Entry 6SSM (electron microscopy, 4.34 A resolution (low resolution: residue-level contacts below are approximate; hydrogen-bond / salt-bridge calls are withheld)); this record covers chains A and B of the 3 polymer chains in the assembly.

[Chain A (and B)]
Molecule: Endogenous retrovirus group K member 24 Gag polyprotein
From: Homo sapiens
Notes: chain B of this document is another copy of the same molecule, construct and numbering; everything in this record applies to it too
Reference sequence: P63145 (GAK24_HUMAN); residues 1-246 here correspond to UniProt positions 283-528 (UniProt number = residue number + 282)
Sequence (248 residues; each row starts with the number of its first residue):
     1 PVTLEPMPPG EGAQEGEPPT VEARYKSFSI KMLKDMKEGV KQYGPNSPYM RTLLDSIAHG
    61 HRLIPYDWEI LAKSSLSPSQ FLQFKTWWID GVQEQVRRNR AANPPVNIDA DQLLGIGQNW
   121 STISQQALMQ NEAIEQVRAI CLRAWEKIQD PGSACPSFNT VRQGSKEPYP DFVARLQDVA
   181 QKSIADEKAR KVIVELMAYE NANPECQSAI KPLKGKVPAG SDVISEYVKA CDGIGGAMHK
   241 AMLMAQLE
Unresolved in the structure: 5-22, 237-248
Differences from the reference sequence: engineered mutation H59 (Tyr341 in P63145); expression tag (247-248)
From the paper describing this entry:
  - conformationally variable residues: R143
  - mutagenesis - I193A/L196A: abolished binding to self-association

[Chain A / chain B interface]
Pairs across the interface (12):
  K37(A) - Y43(B)
  K73(A) - P48(B)
  S74(A) - T52(B)
  L76(A) - P48(B)
  P78(A) - A174(B)
  L82(A) - P170(B)
  Q83(A) - P170(B)
  T86(A) - S225(B)
  T86(A) - V228(B)
  S153(A) - G235(B)
  S153(A) - G236(B)
  C155(A) - G236(B)
Also at the interface, not in a pair above, chain A (14 interface residues in all): K34, I70, S79, W87
Also at the interface, not in a pair above, chain B (12 interface residues in all): Y49, D171, K229

[Overview]
14 residues of chain A and 12 residues of chain B are in contact. The paper reports that I193A/L196A of chain
A abolish binding to self-association; conformational variability at R143(A).
Both chains are Endogenous retrovirus group K member 24 Gag polyprotein (Homo sapiens). Entry 6SSM (Human
endogenous retrovirus (HML2) mature capsid assembly, T=3 icosahedron) was determined by electron microscopy
(same publication as 6SA9, 6SSJ, 6SSK and 6SSL).
